PDB entry 8QUS | X-ray diffraction, 3.00 A resolution | chains D and H

# Chain D
Molecule: Apical merozoite antigen 1
From: Plasmodium vivax Sal-1
UniProtKB: A5K4Z2 (A5K4Z2_PLAVS); residues 22-484 here = UniProt positions 22-484
Amino-acid sequence (465 residues; each row starts with the number of its first residue):
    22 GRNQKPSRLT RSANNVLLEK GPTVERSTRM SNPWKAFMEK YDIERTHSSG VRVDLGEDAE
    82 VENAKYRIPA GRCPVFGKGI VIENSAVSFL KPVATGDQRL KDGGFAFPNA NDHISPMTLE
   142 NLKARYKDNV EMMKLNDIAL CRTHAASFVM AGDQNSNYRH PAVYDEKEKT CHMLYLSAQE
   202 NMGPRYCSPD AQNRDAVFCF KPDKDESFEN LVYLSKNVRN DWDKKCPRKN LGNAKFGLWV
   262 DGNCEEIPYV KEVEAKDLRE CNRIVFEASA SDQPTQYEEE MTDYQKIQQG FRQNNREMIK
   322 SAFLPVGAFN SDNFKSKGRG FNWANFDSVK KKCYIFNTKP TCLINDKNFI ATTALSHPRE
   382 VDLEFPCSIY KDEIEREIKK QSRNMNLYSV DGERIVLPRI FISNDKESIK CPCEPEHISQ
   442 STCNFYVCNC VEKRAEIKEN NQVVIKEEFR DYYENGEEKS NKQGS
Not modelled in the structure: 22-43, 211-217, 295-334, 403-413, 470-486
Construct notes: conflict A107 (Asp in A5K4Z2), K112 (Arg in A5K4Z2), R120 (Lys in A5K4Z2), E141 (Ala in A5K4Z2), A145 (Glu in A5K4Z2), N178 (Ser in A5K4Z2), D226 (Asn in A5K4Z2), K277 (Glu in A5K4Z2), E288 (Gly in A5K4Z2), R380 (Gln in A5K4Z2), H438 (Arg in A5K4Z2), Q441 (Asn in A5K4Z2); expression tag (485-486)
Disulfide bonds: C94-C247, C162-C192, C208-C220, C265-C363, C282-C354, C388-C444, C432-C449, C434-C451

# Chain H
Molecule: single domain i-body WD34
From: Homo sapiens
Amino-acid sequence (126 residues; each row starts with the number of its first residue):
     1 LQVDIVPSQG EISVGESKFF LCQVAGMLPT CEISWFSPNG EKLTPNQQRI SVVWNDDSST
    61 LTIYNANIDD AGIYKCVVHG PQCPRLTWSL GLPEATVNVK IFQGGGGSEQ KLISEEDLSG
   121 ENLYFQ
Not modelled in the structure: 104-126
Disulfide bonds: C22-C76, C31-C83

# How chain D and chain H interact
Contacting residue pairs (38):
  V82(D) with Q2(H), hydrogen bond (backbone-side chain)
  E83(D) with A25(H)
  A85(D) with Q2(H)
  Y87(D) with Q2(H), hydrogen bond; W88(H)
  A115(D) with P84(H); R85(H), hydrogen bond (backbone-backbone)
  T116(D) with P81(H); Q82(H); C83(H); P84(H)
  G117(D) with G80(H), hydrogen bond (backbone-backbone); P81(H), hydrogen bond (backbone-backbone); C83(H), hydrogen bond (backbone-backbone); R85(H)
  Q119(D) with R85(H), hydrogen bond (backbone-side chain)
  R120(D) with R85(H)
  L121(D) with R85(H)
  F128(D) with L28(H), hydrophobic
  P129(D) with L28(H), hydrophobic; Q82(H); P84(H), hydrophobic
  A131(D) with Q82(H)
  M171(D) with M27(H)
  D174(D) with A25(H); G26(H), hydrogen bond (side chain-backbone)
  Y179(D) with W88(H)
  H181(D) with W88(H)
  Y196(D) with L1(H), hydrogen bond (side chain-backbone); P84(H); L86(H), hydrogen bond (side chain-backbone); T87(H); W88(H)
  L197(D) with T87(H); W88(H); L90(H), hydrophobic
  A199(D) with L90(H), hydrophobic
  F221(D) with L90(H), hydrophobic
Interface residues without a listed pair, chain D (26 interface residues in all): V114, N132, N176, N202, F219
Interface residues without a listed pair, chain H (19 interface residues in all): V24, P29, S89
From the paper, about this interface:
  - interface residues, chain D: Y179(D)
  - interface residues, chain H: G80(H), W88(H)

# Summary
Chain D and chain H form an interface of 26 and 19 residues respectively; the contacts include 10 hydrogen
bonds. Polar pairs include V82(D)-Q2(H), Y87(D)-Q2(H) and Q119(D)-R85(H). From the paper: interface residues
Y179(D) and G80(H) among others.
Here chain D is Apical merozoite antigen 1 (Plasmodium vivax Sal-1) and chain H is single domain i-body WD34
(Homo sapiens). Entry 8QUS (Crystal structure of the Plasmodium vivax Apical membrane antigen (AMA1) in
complex with single domain i-body ...) was determined by X-ray diffraction (same publication as 8QU7).
